PDB entry 6QUJ | X-ray diffraction, 1.68 A resolution | chain B

Chain B:
Protein: Green fluorescent protein
Organism: Aequorea victoria
UniProtKB: P42212 (GFP_AEQVI); aligned to UniProt positions 2-229 over residues 1-228 (the alignment contains insertions or deletions, so no single offset holds)
Sequence (229 residues; numbered 0 to 228; the number before each row is that of its first residue; numbering starts at 0):
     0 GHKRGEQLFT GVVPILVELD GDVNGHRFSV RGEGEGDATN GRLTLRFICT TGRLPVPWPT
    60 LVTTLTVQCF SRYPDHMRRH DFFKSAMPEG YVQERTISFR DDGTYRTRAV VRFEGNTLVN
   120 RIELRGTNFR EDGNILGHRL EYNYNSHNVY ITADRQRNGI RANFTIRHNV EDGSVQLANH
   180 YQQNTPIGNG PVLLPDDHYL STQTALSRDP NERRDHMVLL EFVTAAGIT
Differences from the reference sequence: expression tag (0); conflict H1 (Ser2 in P42212), Q6 (Glu in P42212), R26 (Lys in P42212), 34 further conflict positions vs the reference (P42212) not listed; insertion (3)
Modified / non-standard residues: L64 (chromophore; parent Phe); T65 ({2-[(1R,2R)-1-amino-2-hydroxypropyl]-4-(4-hydroxybenzylidene)-5-oxo-4,5-dihydro-1H-imidazol-1-yl}acetic acid; CRO)
Metal / ion sites: Cu ion site 1: G0, H1 (shared with 1 residue of chain E); Cu ion site 2: H25 (shared with 2 residues of chain E)
Reported in the primary citation:
  - Cu ion coordination: H25

In short:
The Cu ion site 1 is built by G0 and H1. From the paper: Cu ion coordination by H25.
Chain B is Green fluorescent protein (Aequorea victoria); the structure, GHK tagged GFP variant, was
determined by X-ray diffraction, deposited together with 6QUG, 6QUH and 6QUI.
